Entry 7U72 (X-ray diffraction, 1.53 A resolution); this record covers chains A and P of the 3 polymer chains in the assembly.

Chain A:
Protein: DNA polymerase eta
From: Homo sapiens
Notes: EC 2.7.7.7
Reference sequence: Q9Y253 (POLH_HUMAN); residue numbers follow UniProt; this construct covers 1-432
Chain sequence (435 residues; each row starts with the number of its first residue; numbers below 1 keep their minus sign (Gly-2 is residue -2)):
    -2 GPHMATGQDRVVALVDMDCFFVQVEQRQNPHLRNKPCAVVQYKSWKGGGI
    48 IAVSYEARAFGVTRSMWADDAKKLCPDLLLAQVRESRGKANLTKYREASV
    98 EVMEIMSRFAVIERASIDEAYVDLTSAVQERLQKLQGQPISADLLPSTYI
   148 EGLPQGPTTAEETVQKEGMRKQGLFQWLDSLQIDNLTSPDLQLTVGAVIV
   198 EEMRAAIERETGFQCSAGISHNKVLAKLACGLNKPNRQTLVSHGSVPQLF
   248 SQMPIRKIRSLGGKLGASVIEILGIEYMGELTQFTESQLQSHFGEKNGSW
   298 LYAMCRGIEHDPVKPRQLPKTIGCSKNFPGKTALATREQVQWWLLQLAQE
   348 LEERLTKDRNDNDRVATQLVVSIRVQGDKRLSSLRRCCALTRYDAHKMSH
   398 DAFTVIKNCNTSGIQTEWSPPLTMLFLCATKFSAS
Unresolved in the structure: 155-159
Sequence notes: expression tag (-2 to 0)
Ion coordination: Ca2+: Asp13, Met14, Asp115 (together with 2'-deoxyguanosine-5'-triphosphate); K+: Asp13, Ser113, Asp115, Glu116 (together with 2'-deoxyguanosine-5'-triphosphate) (shared with DT8(P) of chain P)
Small-molecule neighbours: 2'-deoxyguanosine-5'-triphosphate (DGT): Asp13, Met14, Asp15, Cys16, Phe17, Phe18, Gln38, Ile48, Ala49, Tyr52, Arg55, Arg61, Leu89, Ile114, Asp115, Glu116, Lys231
Curated features (UniProtKB/Swiss-Prot):
  - binding site (Mg(2+)): Asp13, Met14, Asp115, Glu116
  - binding site (Mn(2+)): Asp13, Met14, Asp115, Glu116
  - binding site (a 2'-deoxyribonucleoside 5'-triphosphate): Arg61
What the authors report for this chain:
  - binding site for 2'-deoxyguanosine-5'-triphosphate: Gln38, Arg61
  - conformationally variable residues (side-chain flip): Arg61
  - binding site for the 8-nt DNA strand (chain P): Ser113

Chain P:
Molecule: 8-nt DNA strand
Sequence (8 nucleotides; each row starts with the number of its first residue):
     1 AGCGTCAT
Ion coordination: K+: DT8 (together with 2'-deoxyguanosine-5'-triphosphate) (shared with Asp13(A), Ser113(A), Asp115(A), Glu116(A) of chain A)

How chain A and chain P interact:
Residue-residue contacts (24; chain A residue first):
  Arg61(A) - DT8(P)  base contact
  Ser113(A) - DT8(P)  phosphate contact
  Asp115(A) - DT8(P)  phosphate contact
  Glu116(A) - DT8(P)  phosphate contact
  Lys224(A) - DT8(P)  salt bridge to the phosphate
  Ile255(A) - DA7(P)  phosphate contact
  Arg256(A) - DA7(P)  sugar contact
  Ser257(A) - DC6(P)  phosphate contact
  Ser257(A) - DA7(P)  hydrogen bond to the phosphate
  Leu258(A) - DA7(P)  hydrogen bond to the phosphate
  Gly259(A) - DA7(P)  hydrogen bond to the phosphate
  Gly260(A) - DC6(P)  phosphate contact
  Gly260(A) - DA7(P)  phosphate contact
  Lys261(A) - DT5(P)  salt bridge to the phosphate
  Lys261(A) - DC6(P)  hydrogen bond to the phosphate
  Leu262(A) - DC6(P)  hydrogen bond to the phosphate
  Arg377(A) - DG4(P)  salt bridge to the phosphate
  Leu381(A) - DC3(P)  phosphate contact
  Arg382(A) - DG2(P)  sugar contact
  Arg382(A) - DC3(P)  hydrogen bond to the phosphate
  Arg382(A) - DG4(P)  hydrogen bond to the base
  Arg383(A) - DG2(P)  phosphate contact
  Cys384(A) - DA1(P)  sugar contact
  Cys384(A) - DG2(P)  hydrogen bond to the phosphate
Also at the interface, not in a pair above, chain A (20 interface residues in all): Gln365, Ser379

Summary:
Chain A and chain P form an interface of 20 and 8 residues respectively; the contacts include 8 hydrogen bonds
and 3 salt bridges. Polar contacts include Arg382(A)-DG4(P), Ser257(A)-DA7(P) and Leu258(A)-DA7(P). The paper
reports a binding site for 2'-deoxyguanosine-5'-triphosphate at Gln38(A) and Arg61(A); a binding site for the
8-nt DNA strand (chain P) at Ser113(A).
Here chain A is DNA polymerase eta (Homo sapiens) and chain P is an 8-nt DNA strand. Entry 7U72 (Human DNA
polymerase eta-DNA ternary mismatch complex:ground state at pH7.0 (K+ MES) with 1 Ca2+ ion) was determined by
X-ray diffraction, deposited together with 7U73, 7U74, 7U75, 7U76, 7U77, 7U78 and 26 further entries.
